PDB entry 2OR1 | X-ray diffraction, 2.50 A resolution | chains L and R of the 4 polymer chains in the assembly

Chain L (and R):
Molecule: 434 repressor
Source organism: Phage 434
Notes: chain R of this document is another copy of the same molecule, construct and numbering; everything in this record applies to it too
Reference sequence: P16117 (RPC1_BP434); residues 1-69 here = UniProt positions 1-69
Sequence (69 residues; row label = number of the first residue in the row):
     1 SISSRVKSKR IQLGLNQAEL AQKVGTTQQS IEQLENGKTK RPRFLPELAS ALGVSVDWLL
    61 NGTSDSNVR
Unresolved in the structure: 64-69

Chain L / chain R interface:
Residue-residue contacts (6):
  Arg41(L) - Arg43(R)  hydrogen bond (side chain-backbone)
  Arg41(L) - Pro46(R)
  Arg41(L) - Glu47(R)  salt bridge
  Arg43(L) - Arg41(R)
  Pro46(L) - Leu60(R)  hydrophobic
  Glu47(L) - Arg41(R)  salt bridge
Other interface residues (no listed pair), chain L (6 interface residues in all): Lys40, Leu60

Overview:
6 residues of chain L face 5 of chain R across their interface, with 1 hydrogen bond and 2 salt bridges. Polar
contacts include Arg41(L)-Glu47(R) and Arg41(L)-Arg43(R).
Chain L and chain R are both 434 repressor (Phage 434); the structure, Recognition of a DNA operator by the
repressor of phage 434. A view at high resolution, was determined by X-ray diffraction.
